Entry 6TMG (electron microscopy, 2.80 A resolution); this record covers chains B and V of the 48 polymer chains in the assembly.

== Chain B ==
Protein: subunit b
From: Toxoplasma gondii (strain ATCC 50853 / GT1)
UniProtKB: S7V2T0 (S7V2T0_TOXGG); residues 3-573 here correspond to UniProt positions 1-571 (UniProt number = residue number - 2)
Amino-acid sequence (571 residues; row label = number of the first residue in the row):
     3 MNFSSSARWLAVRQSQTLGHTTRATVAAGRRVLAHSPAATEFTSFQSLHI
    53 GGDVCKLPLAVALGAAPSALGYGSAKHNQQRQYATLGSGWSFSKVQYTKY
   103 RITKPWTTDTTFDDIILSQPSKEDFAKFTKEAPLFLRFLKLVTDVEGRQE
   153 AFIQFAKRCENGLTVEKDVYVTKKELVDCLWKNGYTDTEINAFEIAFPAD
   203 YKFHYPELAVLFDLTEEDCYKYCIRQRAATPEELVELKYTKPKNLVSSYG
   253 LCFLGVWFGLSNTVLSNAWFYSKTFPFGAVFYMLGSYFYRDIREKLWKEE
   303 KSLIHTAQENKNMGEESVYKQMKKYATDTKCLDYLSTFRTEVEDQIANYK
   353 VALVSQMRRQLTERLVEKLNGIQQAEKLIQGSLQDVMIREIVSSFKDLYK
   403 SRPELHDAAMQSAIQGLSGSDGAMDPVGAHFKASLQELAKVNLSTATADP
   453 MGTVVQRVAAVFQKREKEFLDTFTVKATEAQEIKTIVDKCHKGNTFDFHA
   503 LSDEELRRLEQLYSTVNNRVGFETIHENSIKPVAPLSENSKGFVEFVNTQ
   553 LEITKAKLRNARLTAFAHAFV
Not modelled in the structure: 3-84, 338-573
Construct notes: conflict Leu50 (Ser48 in S7V2T0), Thr474 (Ala472 in S7V2T0)

== Chain V ==
Protein: subunit f
From: Toxoplasma gondii (strain ATCC 50853 / GT1)
UniProtKB: S7UQT7 (S7UQT7_TOXGG); residues 1-111 here = UniProt positions 1-111
Amino-acid sequence (111 residues; numbered 1 to 111; the number before each row is that of its first residue):
     1 MGFHFQQYIAMAGRAINPVQWTRAWRRMEGKSATEVYRDALAWTNNQFAQ
    51 ISRASQYRAWWWQNPLGMGLVLYGTYKAWHMIYMVRKQKKTAQLVAAAYG
   101 QGGQWLNPVPR
Not modelled in the structure: 1
Construct notes: conflict Ala54 (Val in S7UQT7)
Small-molecule neighbours: 1,2-diacyl-sn-glycero-3-phosphocholine (PC1): Tyr73, Tyr76, Lys77, His80

== How chain B and chain V interact ==
Pairs across the interface - 54 pairs, chain B then chain V:
  Tyr85(B) - Asn46(V)  hydrogen bond
  Tyr85(B) - Ala49(V)
  Tyr85(B) - Gln50(V)
  Tyr85(B) - Arg53(V)
  Ala86(B) - Arg53(V)  hydrogen bond (backbone-side chain)
  Thr87(B) - Arg53(V)
  Thr87(B) - Gln56(V)
  Leu88(B) - Arg53(V)
  Val97(B) - Tyr57(V)
  Tyr99(B) - Ala59(V)  hydrophobic
  Tyr99(B) - Gln63(V)
  Tyr99(B) - Asn64(V)
  Tyr99(B) - Pro65(V)
  Arg103(B) - Trp61(V)
  Ile104(B) - Arg58(V)
  Asp116(B) - Tyr57(V)  hydrogen bond
  Asp116(B) - Arg58(V)  salt bridge
  Ile118(B) - Gln50(V)
  Ile118(B) - Arg53(V)
  Ile118(B) - Tyr57(V)
  Leu119(B) - Phe3(V)  hydrophobic
  Leu119(B) - His4(V)
  Leu119(B) - Gln50(V)
  Ala230(B) - Arg53(V)
  Pro233(B) - Arg53(V)
  Pro233(B) - Tyr57(V)
  Pro233(B) - Arg58(V)  hydrogen bond (backbone-side chain)
  Glu234(B) - Tyr57(V)
  Glu234(B) - Arg58(V)  hydrogen bond (backbone-side chain)
  Leu236(B) - Arg58(V)
  Lys245(B) - Ala10(V)
  Asn246(B) - Ala10(V)
  Asn246(B) - Arg14(V)  hydrogen bond
  Ser249(B) - Gly13(V)
  Ser250(B) - Ile9(V)
  Ser250(B) - Ala10(V)
  Leu253(B) - Ile9(V)
  Leu253(B) - Ala12(V)  hydrophobic
  Leu253(B) - Gly13(V)
  Gly257(B) - Ile82(V)
  Phe260(B) - Met81(V)
  Phe260(B) - Ile82(V)
  Phe260(B) - Arg86(V)
  Gly261(B) - Met81(V)
  Asn264(B) - Met81(V)
  Asn264(B) - Val85(V)
  Val266(B) - Lys77(V)
  Val266(B) - Met81(V)  hydrophobic
  Thr276(B) - Tyr73(V)
  Phe283(B) - Leu66(V)
  Tyr284(B) - Pro65(V)  hydrophobic
  Gly287(B) - Pro65(V)
  Ser288(B) - Pro65(V)
  Tyr291(B) - Pro65(V)  hydrophobic
Interface residues without a listed pair, chain B (36 interface residues in all): Glu235, Cys254, Ser263, Leu267, Arg295
Interface residues without a listed pair, chain V (30 interface residues in all): Ile16, Ala54, Trp60, Lys89

== In short ==
36 residues of chain B face 30 of chain V across their interface, with 6 hydrogen bonds and 1 salt bridge.
Among the polar pairs are Asp116(B)-Arg58(V), Tyr85(B)-Asn46(V) and Ala86(B)-Arg53(V). Bound to chain V:
1,2-diacyl-sn-glycero-3-phosphocholine.
Chain B is subunit b and chain V is subunit f, both from Toxoplasma gondii (strain ATCC 50853 / GT1); the
structure, Cryo-EM structure of Toxoplasma gondii mitochondrial ATP synthase dimer, membrane region model, was
determined by electron microscopy, deposited together with 6TMH, 6TMI, 6TMJ, 6TMK and 6TML.
